Entry 3CCR (X-ray diffraction, 3.00 A resolution); this record covers chains 3 and 0 of the 31 polymer chains in the assembly.

Chain 3:
Protein: 50S ribosomal protein L44E
Source organism: Haloarcula marismortui
UniProtKB: P32411 (RL44_HALMA); residues 1-92 here = UniProt positions 1-92
Amino-acid sequence (92 residues; numbered 1 to 92; the number before each row is that of its first residue):
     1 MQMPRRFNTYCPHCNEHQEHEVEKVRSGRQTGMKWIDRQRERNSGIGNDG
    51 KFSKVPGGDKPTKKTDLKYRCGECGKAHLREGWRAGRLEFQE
Metal / ion sites: Sr2+: Arg-42 (shared with U391(0) of chain 0)

Chain 0:
Molecule: 23S ribosomal RNA
Source organism: Haloarcula marismortui
Notes: engineered mutation(s): G2099A, A2488C
Sequence (2923 nucleotides; row label = number of the first residue in the row):
     1 GUUGGCUACUAUGCCAGCUGGUGGAUUGCUCGGCUCAGGCGCUGAUGAAG
    51 GACGUGCCAAGCUGCGAUAAGCUGUGGGGAGCCGCACGGAGGCGAAGAAC
   101 CACAGAUUUCCGAAUGAGAAUCUCUCUAACAAUUGCUUCGCGCAAUGAGG
   151 AACCCCGAGAACUGAAACAUCUCAGUAUCGGGAGGAACAGAAAACGCAAC
   201 GUGAUGUCGUUAGUAACCGCGAGUGAACGCGAUACAGCCCAAACCGAAGC
   251 CCUCACGGGCAAUGUGGUGUCAGGGCUACCUCUCAUCAGCCGACCGUCUU
   301 CACGAAGUCUCUUGGAAUAGAGCGUGAUACAGGGUGACAACCCCGUACUG
   351 AAGACCAGUACGCUGUGCGGUAGUGCCAGAGUAGCGGGGGUUGGAUAUCC
   401 CUCGCGAAUAACGCAGGCAUCGACUGCGAAGGCUAAACACAACCUGAGAC
   451 CGAUAGUGAACAAGUAGUGUGAACGAACGCUGCAAAGUACCCUCAGAAGG
   501 GAGGCGAAAUAGAGCAUGAAAUCAGUUGGCGAUCGAGCGACAGGGCAUAC
   551 AAGGUCCCUUGACGAAUGACCGAGACGCGAGUCUCCAGUAAGACUCACGG
   601 GAAGCCGAUGUUCUGUCGUACGUUUUGAAAAACGAGCCAGGGAGUGUGUC
   651 UGUAUGGCAAGUCUAACCGGAGUAUCCGGGGAGGCACAGGGAAACCGACA
   701 UGGCCGCAGGGCUUUGCCCGAGGGCCGCCGUCUUCAAGGGCGGGGAGCCA
   751 UGUGGACACGACCCGAAUCCGGACGAUCUACGCAUGGACAAGAUGAAGCG
   801 UGCCGAAAGGCACGUGGAAGUCUGUUAGAGUUGGUGUCCUACAAUACCCU
   851 CUCGUGAUCUAUGUGUAGGGGUGAAAGGCCCAUCGAGUCCGGCAACAGCU
   901 GGUUCCAAUCGAAACAUGUCGAAGCAUGACCUCCGCCGAGGUAGUCUGUG
   951 AGGUAGAGCGACCGAUUGGUGUGUCCGCCUCCGAGAGGAGUCGGCACACC
  1001 UGUCAAACUCCAAACUUACAGACGCUGUUUGACGCGGGGAUUCCGGUGCG
  1051 CGGGGUAAGCCUGUGUACCAGGAGGGGAACAACCCAGAGAUAGGUUAAGG
  1101 UCCCCAAGUGUGGAUUAAGUGUAAUCCUCUGAAGGUGGUCUCGAGCCCUA
  1151 GACAGCCGGGAGGUGAGCUUAGAAGCAGCUACCCUCUAAGAAAAGCGUAA
  1201 CAGCUUACCGGCCGAGGUUUGAGGCGCCCAAAAUGAUCGGGACUCAAAUC
  1251 CACCACCGAGACCUGUCCGUACCACUCAUACUGGUAAUCGAGUAGAUUGG
  1301 CGCUCUAAUUGGAUGGAAGCAGGGGCGAGAGCUCCUGUGGACCGAUUAGU
  1351 GACGAAAAUCCUGGCCAUAGUAGCAGCGAUAGUCGGGUGAGAACCCCGAC
  1401 GGCCUAAUGGAUAAGGGUUCCUCAGCACUGCUGAUCAGCUGAGGGUUAGC
  1451 CGGUCCUAAGUCUCACCGCAACUCGACUGAGACGAAAUGGGAAACAGGUU
  1501 AAUAUUCCUGUGCCAUCAUGCAGUGAAAGUUGACGCCCUGGGGUCGAUCA
  1551 CGCCGGGCAUUCGCCCGGUCGAACCGUCCAACUCCGUGGAAGCCGUAAUG
  1601 GCAGGAAGCGGACGAACGGCGGCAUAGGGAAACGUGAUUCAACCUGGGGC
  1651 CCAUGAAAAGACGAGCAUGAUGUCCGUACCGAGAACCGACACAGGUGUCC
  1701 AUGGCGGCGAAAGCCAAGGCCUGUCGGGAGCAACCAACGUUAGGGAAUUC
  1751 GGCAAGUUAGUCCCGUACCUUCGGAAGAAGGGAUGCCUGCUCCGGAACGG
  1801 AGCAGGUCGCAGUGACUCGGAAGCUCGGACUGUCUAGUAACAACAUAGGU
  1851 GACCGCAAAUCCGCAAGGACUCGUACGGUCACUGAAUCCUGCCCAGUGCA
  1901 GGUAUCUGAACACCUCGUACAAGAGGACGAAGGACCUGUCAACGGCGGGG
  1951 GUAACUAUGACCCUCUUAAGGUAGCGUAGUACCUUGCCGCAUCAGUAGCG
  2001 GCUUGCAUGAAUGGAUUAACCAGAGCUUCACUGUCCCAACGUUGGGCCCG
  2051 GUGAACUGUACAUUCCAGUGCGGAGUCUGGAGACACCCAGGGGGAAGCAA
  2101 AGACCCUAUGGAGCUUUACUGCAGGCUGUCGCUGAGACGUGGUCGCCGAU
  2151 GUGCAGCAUAGGUAGGAGUCGUUACAGAGGUACCCGCGCUAGCGGGCCAC
  2201 CCAGACAACAGUGAAAUACUACCCGUCGGUGACUGCGACUCUCACUCCGG
  2251 GAGGAGGACACCGAUAGCCGGGCAGUUUGACUGGGGCGGUACGCGCUCGA
  2301 AAAGAUAUCGAGCGCGCCCUAUGGUCAUCUCAGCCGGGACAGAGACCCGG
  2351 CGAAGAGUGCAAGAGCAAAAGAUGACUUGACAGUGUUCUUCCCAACGAGG
  2401 AACGCUGACGCGAAAGCGUGGUCUAGCGAACCAAUUAGCCUGCUUGAUGC
  2451 GGGCAAUUGAUGACAGAAAAGCUACCCUAGGGAUAACCGAGUCGUCACUC
  2501 GCAAGAGCACAUAUCGACCGAGUGGCUUGCUACCUCGAUGUCGGUUCCCU
  2551 CCAUCCUGCCCGUGCAGAAGCGGGCAAGGGUGAGGUUGUUCGCCUAUUAA
  2601 AGGAGGUCGUGAGCUGGGUUUAGACCGUCGUGAGACAGGUCGGCUGCUAU
  2651 CUACUGGGUGUGUAAUGGUGUCUGACAAGAACGACCGUAUAGUACGAGAG
  2701 GAACUACGGUUGGUGGCCACUGGUGUACCGGUUGUUCGAGAGAGCACGUG
  2751 CCGGGUAGCCACGCCACACGGGGUAAGAGCUGAACGCAUCUAAGCUCGAA
  2801 ACCCACUUGGAAAAGAGACACCGCCGAGGUCCCGCGUACAAGACGCGGUC
  2851 GAUAGACUCGGGGUGUGCGCGUCGAGGUAACGAGACGUUAAGCCCACGAG
  2901 CACUAACAGACCAAAGCCAUCAU
Unresolved in the structure: 1-9, 126-127, 715, 971-998, 1560, 1952-1963, 2137-2236, 2339-2343, 2665-2666, 2915-2923
Modified / non-standard residues: 1MA (6-hydro-1-methyladenosine-5'-monophosphate) at position 628, OMU (o2'-methyluridine 5'-monophosphate) at position 2587, OMG (o2'-methylguanosine-5'-monophosphate) at position 2588, UR3 (3-methyluridine-5'-monophoshate) at position 2619, PSU (pseudouridine-5'-monophosphate) at position 2621
Metal / ion sites: Na+ site 1: U12 (shared with 2 residues of chain R); Mg2+ site 1 near G28 (its only coordinating residue here); Na+ site 2: C40, G41, C443; Na+ site 3: A45, U146; Na+ site 4: G56, A59, G61; Sr2+ site 1: A86, C87 (shared with 1 residue of chain T); Na+ site 5 near U108 (its only coordinating residue here); Mg2+ site 2 near U115 (its only coordinating residue here); Na+ site 6 near C141 (its only coordinating residue here); Mg2+ site 3: C162, U163, U2276; Na+ site 7: A165, A166, A167; Mg2+ site 4: A166, G219; 68 more Mg2+ sites not listed; 54 more Na+ sites not listed; 2 more K+ sites not listed; 51 more Sr2+ sites not listed

How chain 3 and chain 0 interact:
Residue-residue contacts - 112 pairs, chain 3 then chain 0:
  Met-1(3) / C2319(0)  phosphate contact
  Met-1(3) / U2320(0)  phosphate contact
  Gln-2(3) / U2320(0)  hydrogen bond to the phosphate
  Met-3(3) / U2320(0)  sugar contact
  Pro-4(3) / U2320(0)  sugar contact
  Asn-8(3) / U2378(0)  phosphate contact
  Asn-8(3) / G2379(0)  phosphate contact
  Thr-9(3) / G2379(0)  phosphate contact
  Thr-9(3) / C2381(0)  hydrogen bond to the sugar
  Tyr-10(3) / C2381(0)  sugar contact
  Tyr-10(3) / A2382(0)  sugar contact
  Tyr-10(3) / G2407(0)  hydrogen bond to the sugar
  Tyr-10(3) / A2408(0)  sugar contact
  Pro-12(3) / A2382(0)  sugar contact
  His-13(3) / A2437(0)  sugar contact
  Asn-15(3) / G2407(0)  hydrogen bond to the sugar
  Asn-15(3) / A2408(0)  sugar contact
  Glu-16(3) / A2408(0)  hydrogen bond to the sugar
  His-17(3) / A2408(0)  hydrogen bond to the sugar
  His-17(3) / C2409(0)  hydrogen bond to the sugar
  Ser-27(3) / A2434(0)  hydrogen bond to the sugar
  Gly-28(3) / A2434(0)  phosphate contact
  Gly-28(3) / U2435(0)  hydrogen bond to the phosphate
  Arg-29(3) / A1924(0)  hydrogen bond to the phosphate
  Arg-29(3) / G1925(0)  salt bridge to the phosphate
  Gln-30(3) / A1924(0)  phosphate contact
  Gln-30(3) / A2434(0)  phosphate contact
  Thr-31(3) / G1923(0)  sugar contact
  Thr-31(3) / G2451(0)  hydrogen bond to the phosphate
  Gly-32(3) / G1923(0)  sugar contact
  Met-33(3) / A1922(0)  sugar contact
  Met-33(3) / G1923(0)  sugar contact
  Met-33(3) / C2450(0)  phosphate contact
  Met-33(3) / G2451(0)  phosphate contact
  Lys-34(3) / G2451(0)  phosphate contact
  Trp-35(3) / U396(0)  phosphate contact
  Trp-35(3) / C2432(0)  phosphate contact
  Trp-35(3) / G2452(0)  phosphate contact
  Ile-36(3) / C2432(0)  phosphate contact
  Ile-36(3) / A2433(0)  phosphate contact
  Arg-38(3) / U396(0)  salt bridge to the phosphate
  Arg-38(3) / G2451(0)  hydrogen bond to the sugar
  Gln-39(3) / C218(0)  hydrogen bond to the phosphate
  Arg-42(3) / C218(0)  salt bridge to the phosphate
  Arg-42(3) / A395(0)  phosphate contact
  Arg-42(3) / U396(0)  salt bridge to the phosphate
  Asn-43(3) / C218(0)  phosphate contact
  Asn-43(3) / G219(0)  hydrogen bond to the phosphate
  Ser-44(3) / G390(0)  phosphate contact
  Gly-45(3) / G390(0)  phosphate contact
  Ile-46(3) / G390(0)  hydrogen bond to the phosphate
  Gly-47(3) / G2121(0)  hydrogen bond to the phosphate
  Asn-48(3) / A169(0)  hydrogen bond to the sugar
  Asn-48(3) / U170(0)  sugar contact
  Asn-48(3) / U2120(0)  hydrogen bond to the sugar
  Asn-48(3) / A2468(0)  base contact
  Asp-49(3) / U170(0)  sugar contact
  Gly-50(3) / U170(0)  hydrogen bond to the sugar
  Gly-50(3) / A2468(0)  hydrogen bond to the base
  Lys-51(3) / G219(0)  sugar contact
  Lys-51(3) / C220(0)  salt bridge to the phosphate
  Lys-51(3) / C2431(0)  hydrogen bond to the sugar
  Lys-51(3) / C2432(0)  sugar contact
  Ser-53(3) / A2468(0)  base contact
  Lys-54(3) / G219(0)  sugar contact
  Lys-54(3) / A2468(0)  salt bridge to the phosphate
  Gly-58(3) / A2460(0)  phosphate contact
  Gly-58(3) / U2461(0)  phosphate contact
  Asp-59(3) / G2459(0)  hydrogen bond to the sugar
  Asp-59(3) / A2460(0)  sugar contact
  Asp-59(3) / U2461(0)  hydrogen bond to the phosphate
  Lys-60(3) / C2427(0)  base contact
  Lys-60(3) / G2428(0)  hydrogen bond to the base
  Lys-60(3) / A2460(0)  hydrogen bond to the phosphate
  Lys-60(3) / U2461(0)  salt bridge to the phosphate
  Lys-60(3) / G2462(0)  hydrogen bond to the base
  Pro-61(3) / G2316(0)  sugar contact
  Pro-61(3) / C2317(0)  phosphate contact
  Pro-61(3) / G2462(0)  base contact
  Thr-62(3) / C2317(0)  phosphate contact
  Lys-63(3) / G2459(0)  hydrogen bond to the phosphate
  Lys-63(3) / A2460(0)  salt bridge to the phosphate
  Lys-64(3) / U2458(0)  salt bridge to the phosphate
  Lys-64(3) / G2459(0)  hydrogen bond to the phosphate
  Thr-65(3) / U2458(0)  sugar contact
  Asp-66(3) / U2458(0)  sugar contact
  Lys-68(3) / U2435(0)  hydrogen bond to the phosphate
  Lys-68(3) / U2436(0)  salt bridge to the phosphate
  Arg-70(3) / U2436(0)  sugar contact
  Lys-76(3) / A2437(0)  phosphate contact
  Lys-76(3) / G2438(0)  salt bridge to the phosphate
  Ala-77(3) / U2436(0)  hydrogen bond to the sugar
  Leu-79(3) / U2435(0)  base contact
  Leu-79(3) / U2436(0)  base contact
  Leu-79(3) / A2456(0)  base contact
  Leu-79(3) / U2457(0)  sugar contact
  Arg-80(3) / C2381(0)  hydrogen bond to the phosphate
  Arg-80(3) / A2382(0)  salt bridge to the phosphate
  Arg-80(3) / U2457(0)  hydrogen bond to the sugar
  Glu-81(3) / U2457(0)  phosphate contact
  Glu-81(3) / U2458(0)  phosphate contact
  Gly-82(3) / U2457(0)  phosphate contact
  Gly-82(3) / U2458(0)  hydrogen bond to the phosphate
  Trp-83(3) / A2380(0)  base contact
  Arg-84(3) / C2317(0)  salt bridge to the phosphate
  Arg-84(3) / C2318(0)  phosphate contact
  Arg-84(3) / C2427(0)  phosphate contact
  Arg-84(3) / G2428(0)  salt bridge to the phosphate
  Ala-85(3) / C2318(0)  phosphate contact
  Gly-86(3) / C2318(0)  hydrogen bond to the phosphate
  Gln-91(3) / U2320(0)  hydrogen bond to the sugar
  Gln-91(3) / A2321(0)  hydrogen bond to the phosphate
Also at the interface, not in a pair above, chain 3 (60 interface residues in all): Phe-7, Val-55
Also at the interface, not in a pair above, chain 0 (53 interface residues in all): G389, C2122, G2420, G2426

Overview:
Chain 3 and chain 0 form an interface of 60 and 53 residues respectively; the contacts include 36 hydrogen
bonds and 14 salt bridges. Polar contacts include Gly-50(3)/A2468(0), Lys-60(3)/G2428(0) and
Lys-60(3)/G2462(0). A86(0) and C87(0) form the Sr2+ site 1. U391(0) and Arg-42(3) coordinate Sr2+.
Chain 3 is 50S ribosomal protein L44E and chain 0 is 23S ribosomal RNA, both from Haloarcula marismortui; the
structure, Structure of Anisomycin resistant 50S Ribosomal Subunit: 23S rRNA mutation A2488C. Density for
anisomycin is visible ..., was determined by X-ray diffraction together with 3CC2, 3CC4, 3CC7, 3CCE, 3CCJ,
3CCL and 6 further entries from the same study.
